Entry 9F1K (X-ray diffraction, 1.61 A resolution); this record covers chain A.

Chain A:
Molecule: Bromodomain-containing protein 4
Organism: Homo sapiens
Notes: fragment: First bromodomain
UniProt: O60885 (BRD4_HUMAN); numbering as in UniProt (aligned over 44-168)
Chain sequence (127 residues; numbered 42 to 168; the number before each row is that of its first residue):
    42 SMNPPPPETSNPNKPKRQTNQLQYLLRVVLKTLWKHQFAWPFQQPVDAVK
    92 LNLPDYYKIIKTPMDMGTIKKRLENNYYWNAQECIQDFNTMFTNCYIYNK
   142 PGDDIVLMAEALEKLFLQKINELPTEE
Unresolved in the structure: 42, 167-168
Construct notes: expression tag (42-43)
Small-molecule neighbours: A1H81 (2-[4-[2-[2-[2-[4-[3-(dimethylamino)propoxy]phenyl]ethyl]-5-(3,5-dimethyl-1,2-oxazol-4-yl)benzimidazol-1-yl]ethyl]piperazin-1-yl]-N-(2-methoxyethyl)ethanamide): Phe79, Trp81, Pro82, Phe83, Gln85, Val87, Lys91, Leu92, Leu94, Tyr97, Cys136, Tyr139, Asn140, Asp145, Ile146, Leu148, Met149
Curated features (UniProtKB/Swiss-Prot):
  - site: Asn140 (Acetylated histone binding)
  - cross-link: Lys99 (Glycyl lysine isopeptide (Lys-Gly) (interchain with G-Cter in SUMO2))
  - natural variant: Asp145 (D145G: Found in a patient with a neurodevelopmental syndrome; uncertain significance)
  - mutagenesis: Asn140 (N140A: Abolishes binding to acetylated histones)
What the authors report for this chain:
  - binding site for A1H81: Pro82, Phe83, Val87, Leu92, Leu94, Asn140, Ile146

Overview:
Ligands of chain A: compound A1H81. UniProt lists one mutagenesis site. From the paper: a binding site for
A1H81 at Pro82, Phe83 and Val87 among others.
Chain A is Bromodomain-containing protein 4 (Homo sapiens); the structure, First bromodomain of BRD4 in
complex with ISOX-DUAL based inhibitor 30, was determined by X-ray diffraction (same publication as 9F1J,
9F1L, 9F1M and 9F1N).
